PDB entry 6DBV | electron microscopy, 4.29 A resolution (low resolution: residue-level contacts below are approximate; hydrogen-bond / salt-bridge calls are withheld) | chains A and G of the 8 polymer chains in the assembly

# Chain A
Molecule: Recombination activating gene 1 - MBP chimera
Source organism: Escherichia coli
Notes: EC 2.3.2.27
UniProtKB: chimeric construct of P0AEX9, O13033: residues -113 to 250 from P0AEX9 (MALE_ECOLI) positions 29-392 (UniProt number = residue number + 142); residues 271-1031 from O13033 positions 271-1031 (same numbers)
Chain sequence (1159 residues; numbered -127 to 1031; the number before each row is that of its first residue; numbers below 1 keep their minus sign (Met-127 is residue -127)):
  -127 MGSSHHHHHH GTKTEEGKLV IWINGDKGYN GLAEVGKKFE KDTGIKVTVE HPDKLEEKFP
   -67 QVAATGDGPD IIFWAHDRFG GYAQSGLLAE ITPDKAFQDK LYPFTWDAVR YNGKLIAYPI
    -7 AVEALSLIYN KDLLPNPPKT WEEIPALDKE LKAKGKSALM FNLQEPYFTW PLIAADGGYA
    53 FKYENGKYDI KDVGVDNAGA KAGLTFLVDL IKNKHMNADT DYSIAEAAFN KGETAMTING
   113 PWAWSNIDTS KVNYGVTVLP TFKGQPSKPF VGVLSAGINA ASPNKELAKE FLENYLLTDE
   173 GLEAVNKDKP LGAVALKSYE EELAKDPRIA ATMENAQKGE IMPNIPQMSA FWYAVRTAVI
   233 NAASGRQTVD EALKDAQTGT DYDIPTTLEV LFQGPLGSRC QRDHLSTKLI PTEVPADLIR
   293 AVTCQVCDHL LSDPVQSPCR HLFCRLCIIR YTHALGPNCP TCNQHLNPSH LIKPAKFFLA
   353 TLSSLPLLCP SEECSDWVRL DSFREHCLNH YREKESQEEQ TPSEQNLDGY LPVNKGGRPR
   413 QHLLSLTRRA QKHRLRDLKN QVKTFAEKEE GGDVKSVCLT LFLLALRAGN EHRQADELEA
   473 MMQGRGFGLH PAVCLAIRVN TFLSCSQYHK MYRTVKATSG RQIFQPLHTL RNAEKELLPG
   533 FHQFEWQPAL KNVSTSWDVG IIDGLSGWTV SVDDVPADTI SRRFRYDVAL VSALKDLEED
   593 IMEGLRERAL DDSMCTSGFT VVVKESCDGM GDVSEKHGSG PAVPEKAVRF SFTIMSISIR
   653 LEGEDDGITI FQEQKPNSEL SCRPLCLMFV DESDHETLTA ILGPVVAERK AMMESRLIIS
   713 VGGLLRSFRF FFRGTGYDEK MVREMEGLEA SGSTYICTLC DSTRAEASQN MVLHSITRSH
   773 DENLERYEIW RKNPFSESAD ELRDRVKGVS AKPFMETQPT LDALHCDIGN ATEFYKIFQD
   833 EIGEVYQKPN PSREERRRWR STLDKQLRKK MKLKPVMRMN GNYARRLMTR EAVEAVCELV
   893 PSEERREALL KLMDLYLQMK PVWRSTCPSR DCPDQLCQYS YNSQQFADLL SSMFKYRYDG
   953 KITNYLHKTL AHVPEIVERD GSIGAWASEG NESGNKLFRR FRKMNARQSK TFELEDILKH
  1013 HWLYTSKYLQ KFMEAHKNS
Disordered / not traced: -127 to 407, 629-634, 1030-1031
Differences from the reference sequence: initiating methionine (-127); expression tag (-126 to -114); linker (251-270); conflict Arg465 (Lys in O13033)
Bound ions: Ca2+ site 1: Asp620, Glu984 (shared with 1 residue of chain E); Zn2+: Cys749, His959, His964; Ca2+ site 2: Glu984 (shared with 1 residue of chain E)

# Chain G
Molecule: Forward strand of 23-RSS substrate DNA
Sequence (61 nucleotides; row label = number of the first residue in the row):
     1 GATCTGGCCT GTCTTACACA GTGGTAGTAC TCCACTGTCT GGCTGTACAA AAACCCTGCA
    61 G

# How chain A and chain G interact
Contacting residue pairs - 26 pairs, chain A then chain G:
  Gly408(A) with DC55(G)
  Gly409(A) with DC54(G)
  Arg410(A) with DA51(G); DA52(G); DA53(G)
  Pro411(A) with DC54(G)
  Arg420(A) with DC43(G)
  Arg421(A) with DA47(G); DC48(G)
  Lys424(A) with DT44(G)
  Lys431(A) with DT44(G)
  Ser496(A) with DT22(G)
  Cys497(A) with DG23(G)
  Ser498(A) with DT22(G)
  Arg523(A) with DG23(G); DG24(G)
  Met996(A) with DT22(G)
  Asn997(A) with DT22(G); DG23(G)
  Ala998(A) with DT22(G)
  Arg999(A) with DG21(G); DT22(G); DG23(G)
  Gln1000(A) with DG21(G)
  Lys1011(A) with DG23(G); DG24(G)
Interface residues without a listed pair, chain A (21 interface residues in all): Arg428, Asp1008, His1012
Interface residues without a listed pair, chain G (17 interface residues in all): DT25, DG42, DT46, DA49

# In short
Chain A and chain G form an interface of 21 and 17 residues respectively. Asp620(A) and Glu984(A) coordinate
Ca2+ site 1. The Zn2+ site is built by Cys749(A), His959(A) and His964(A).
Chain A is Recombination activating gene 1 - MBP chimera (Escherichia coli) and chain G is Forward strand of
23-RSS substrate DNA; the structure, Cryo-EM structure of RAG in complex with 12-RSS and 23-RSS substrate
DNAs, was determined by electron microscopy (same publication as 6DBI, 6DBJ, 6DBL, 6DBO, 6DBQ, 6DBR and 4
further entries).
